Entry 5W4U (X-ray diffraction, 3.60 A resolution); this record covers chains C and K of the 13 polymer chains in the assembly.

# Chain C
Protein: DNA-directed RNA polymerase II subunit RPB3
Source organism: Saccharomyces cerevisiae (strain ATCC 204508 / S288c)
Reference sequence: P16370 (RPB3_YEAST); residue numbers follow UniProt; this construct covers 1-318
Chain sequence (318 residues; each row starts with the number of its first residue):
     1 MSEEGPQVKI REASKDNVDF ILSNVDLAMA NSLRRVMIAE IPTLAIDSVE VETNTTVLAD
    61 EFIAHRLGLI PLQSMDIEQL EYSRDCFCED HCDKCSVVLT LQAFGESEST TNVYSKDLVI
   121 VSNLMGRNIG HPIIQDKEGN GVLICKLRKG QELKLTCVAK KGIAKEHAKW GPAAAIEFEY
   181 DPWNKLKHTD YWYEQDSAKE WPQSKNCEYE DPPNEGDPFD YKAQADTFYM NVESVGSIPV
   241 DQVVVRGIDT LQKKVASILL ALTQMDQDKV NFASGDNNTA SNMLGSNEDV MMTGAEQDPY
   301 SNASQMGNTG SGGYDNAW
Disordered / not traced: 1-2, 269-318
Curated features (UniProtKB/Swiss-Prot):
  - binding site (Zn(2+)): Cys86, Cys88, Cys92, Cys95
  - modified residue: Ser2 (N-acetylserine)
  - natural variant: Ala30 (A30D: In mutant RPB3-1)
  - mutagenesis: Lys9 (K9E: Transcript termination readthrough)
Bound ions: Zn2+: Cys86, Cys88, Cys92, Cys95

# Chain K
Protein: DNA-directed RNA polymerase II subunit RPB11
Source organism: Saccharomyces cerevisiae (strain ATCC 204508 / S288c)
Reference sequence: P38902 (RPB11_YEAST); residue numbers follow UniProt; this construct covers 1-120
Chain sequence (120 residues; row label = number of the first residue in the row):
     1 MNAPDRFELF LLGEGESKLK IDPDTKAPNA VVITFEKEDH TLGNLIRAEL LNDRKVLFAA
    61 YKVEHPFFAR FKLRIQTTEG YDPKDALKNA CNSIINKLGA LKTNFETEWN LQTLAADDAF
Disordered / not traced: 115-120
Curated features (UniProtKB/Swiss-Prot):
  - mutagenesis: Glu108 (E108G/V: Transcript termination readthrough; E108K: Transcript termination readthrough. Lethal), Leu111 (L111P: Transcript termination readthrough), Leu114 (L114P: Transcript termination readthrough)

# How chain C and chain K interact
Pairs across the interface (68; chain C residue first):
  Glu3(C) - Asn104(K)
  Glu4(C) - Ala100(K)
  Pro6(C) - Lys97(K)
  Pro6(C) - Leu101(K)  hydrophobic
  Pro6(C) - Asn104(K)
  Gln7(C) - Asn104(K)
  Val8(C) - Leu101(K)  hydrophobic
  Val8(C) - Phe105(K)  hydrophobic
  Val8(C) - Glu108(K)
  Ile10(C) - Phe105(K)  hydrophobic
  Ile10(C) - Glu108(K)
  Ile10(C) - Gln112(K)
  Ala13(C) - Trp109(K)  hydrophobic
  Ala13(C) - Thr113(K)
  Ala13(C) - Leu114(K)
  Ser14(C) - Trp109(K)
  Ser14(C) - Leu114(K)
  Val18(C) - Trp109(K)  hydrophobic
  Phe20(C) - Phe105(K)  hydrophobic
  Leu22(C) - Leu101(K)  hydrophobic
  Asp26(C) - Ala48(K)
  Ala28(C) - Asn44(K)
  Ala28(C) - Leu45(K)  hydrophobic
  Ala28(C) - Ala48(K)  hydrophobic
  Met29(C) - Leu45(K)  hydrophobic
  Met29(C) - Lys97(K)
  Ser32(C) - Thr41(K)  hydrogen bond (side chain-backbone)
  Ser32(C) - Leu45(K)
  Arg35(C) - Asp39(K)  salt bridge
  Arg35(C) - His40(K)
  Arg35(C) - Thr41(K)  hydrogen bond
  Val36(C) - Thr41(K)
  Arg84(C) - Phe10(K)
  Arg84(C) - Leu11(K)
  Ile163(C) - Phe10(K)  hydrophobic
  Lys165(C) - Arg6(K)  hydrogen bond (backbone-side chain)
  Lys165(C) - Leu9(K)  hydrogen bond (side chain-backbone)
  Lys165(C) - Asp39(K)  salt bridge
  Glu166(C) - Arg6(K)  hydrogen bond (backbone-side chain)
  Glu166(C) - Phe10(K)
  His167(C) - Arg6(K)
  Asp241(C) - Phe105(K)
  Asp241(C) - Trp109(K)  hydrogen bond
  Val244(C) - Phe105(K)  hydrophobic
  Ile248(C) - Leu98(K)
  Ile248(C) - Leu101(K)  hydrophobic
  Ile248(C) - Lys102(K)
  Asp249(C) - Lys102(K)  salt bridge
  Leu251(C) - Leu45(K)  hydrophobic
  Leu251(C) - Leu98(K)  hydrophobic
  Gln252(C) - Ile95(K)
  Gln252(C) - Leu98(K)
  Gln252(C) - Lys102(K)
  Lys254(C) - Glu38(K)  salt bridge
  Val255(C) - Leu42(K)  hydrophobic
  Val255(C) - Cys91(K)
  Val255(C) - Ile95(K)  hydrophobic
  Ile258(C) - Lys18(K)
  Ile258(C) - Leu19(K)
  Ile258(C) - Phe35(K)  hydrophobic
  Ile258(C) - Leu42(K)  hydrophobic
  Leu259(C) - Lys88(K)
  Leu259(C) - Asn92(K)
  Ala261(C) - Leu19(K)  hydrophobic
  Leu262(C) - Leu19(K)  hydrophobic
  Leu262(C) - Leu87(K)  hydrophobic
  Leu262(C) - Lys88(K)
  Met265(C) - Leu19(K)
Also at the interface, not in a pair above, chain C (41 interface residues in all): Lys15, Asn31, Glu40, Val240, Val245, Ala256
Also at the interface, not in a pair above, chain K (38 interface residues in all): Ile21, Glu49, Ile94, Gly99, Thr103, Glu106

# In short
Chain C and chain K form an interface of 41 and 38 residues respectively; the contacts include 6 hydrogen
bonds and 4 salt bridges. Polar pairs include Arg35(C)-Asp39(K), Lys165(C)-Asp39(K) and Asp249(C)-Lys102(K).
Chain C is DNA-directed RNA polymerase II subunit RPB3 and chain K is DNA-directed RNA polymerase II subunit
RPB11, both from Saccharomyces cerevisiae (strain ATCC 204508 / S288c); the structure, Pol II elongation
complex with an N6-methyladenine-containing template, was determined by X-ray diffraction, deposited together
with 5W51.
